PDB entry 7DNK | electron microscopy, 6.41 A resolution (low resolution: residue-level contacts below are approximate; hydrogen-bond / salt-bridge calls are withheld) | chains L and H of the 7 polymer chains in the assembly

== Chain L ==
Name: The light chain of 5G9 Fab fragment
Organism: Mus musculus
Notes: antibody fragment or engineered binder
Sequence (214 residues; numbered 1 to 214; the number before each row is that of its first residue):
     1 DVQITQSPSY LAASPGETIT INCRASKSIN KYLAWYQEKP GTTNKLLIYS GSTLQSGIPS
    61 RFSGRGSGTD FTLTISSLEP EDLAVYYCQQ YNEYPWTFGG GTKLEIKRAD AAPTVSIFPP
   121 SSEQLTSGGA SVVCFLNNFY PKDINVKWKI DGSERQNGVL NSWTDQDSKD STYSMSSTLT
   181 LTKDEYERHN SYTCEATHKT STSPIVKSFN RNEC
Disulfide bonds: Cys-23/Cys-88, Cys-134/Cys-194

== Chain H ==
Name: The heavy chain of 5G9 Fab fragment
Organism: Mus musculus
Notes: antibody fragment or engineered binder
Sequence (214 residues; row label = number of the first residue in the row):
     1 EVMLVESGGG LVKPGGSLKL SCVASGFTFS DYAMSWGRQT PEKRLEWVAT ISSGGVSTYH
    61 PDSVKGRFTM SRDNAKNTLY LQMSSLRSED TAKYYCARGG GRYAMDYWGQ GTSVTVSAKT
   121 TPPSVYPLAP GCGDTTGSSV TSGCLVKGYF PEPVTVTWNS GSLSSSVHTF PALLQSGLYT
   181 MSSSVTVPSS TWPSQTVTCS VAHPASSTTV DKKL
Disulfide bonds: Cys-22/Cys-96, Cys-144/Cys-199

== How chain L and chain H interact ==
Contacting residue pairs (63):
  Ile-4(L) / Arg-44(H)
  Thr-5(L) / Arg-44(H)
  Tyr-36(L) / Met-105(H)
  Glu-38(L) / Gln-39(H)
  Glu-38(L) / Tyr-95(H)
  Glu-38(L) / Trp-108(H)
  Thr-42(L) / Trp-108(H)
  Thr-43(L) / Tyr-107(H)
  Thr-43(L) / Trp-108(H)
  Asn-44(L) / Met-105(H)
  Asn-44(L) / Asp-106(H)
  Asn-44(L) / Tyr-107(H)
  Asn-44(L) / Trp-108(H)
  Leu-46(L) / Ala-104(H)
  Leu-46(L) / Met-105(H)
  Gln-55(L) / Gly-100(H)
  Tyr-94(L) / Trp-47(H)
  Tyr-94(L) / Thr-50(H)
  Tyr-94(L) / Tyr-59(H)
  Pro-95(L) / Trp-47(H)
  Pro-95(L) / Pro-61(H)
  Trp-96(L) / Trp-47(H)
  Trp-96(L) / Tyr-103(H)
  Phe-98(L) / Arg-44(H)
  Phe-98(L) / Leu-45(H)
  Gly-99(L) / Arg-44(H)
  Gly-100(L) / Arg-44(H)
  Ser-116(L) / Thr-141(H)
  Phe-118(L) / Thr-141(H)
  Glu-123(L) / Val-125(H)
  Glu-123(L) / Tyr-126(H)
  Glu-123(L) / Pro-127(H)
  Gln-124(L) / Leu-145(H)
  Ser-127(L) / Tyr-126(H)
  Ser-131(L) / Leu-145(H)
  Val-133(L) / Leu-128(H)
  Val-133(L) / Leu-145(H)
  Phe-135(L) / Leu-128(H)
  Phe-135(L) / Thr-141(H)
  Phe-135(L) / Ser-142(H)
  Phe-135(L) / Gly-143(H)
  Phe-135(L) / Ser-182(H)
  Phe-135(L) / Ser-183(H)
  Phe-135(L) / Ser-184(H)
  Asn-137(L) / Thr-141(H)
  Gly-158(L) / Gln-175(H)
  Leu-160(L) / Leu-173(H)
  Leu-160(L) / Thr-180(H)
  Asn-161(L) / Leu-173(H)
  Ser-162(L) / Phe-170(H)
  Ser-162(L) / Pro-171(H)
  Ser-162(L) / Leu-173(H)
  Trp-163(L) / Pro-171(H)
  Thr-164(L) / Thr-169(H)
  Thr-164(L) / Phe-170(H)
  Ser-168(L) / Ser-164(H)
  Ser-168(L) / Ser-165(H)
  Lys-169(L) / Ser-165(H)
  Ser-174(L) / Phe-170(H)
  Met-175(L) / Phe-170(H)
  Ser-176(L) / Phe-170(H)
  Ser-176(L) / Pro-171(H)
  Cys-214(L) / Cys-132(H)
Other interface residues (no listed pair), chain L (46 interface residues in all): Asp-1, Gln-37, Tyr-49, Tyr-87, Ser-121, Gly-129, Asn-138, Val-159, Asp-170, Thr-180
Other interface residues (no listed pair), chain H (43 interface residues in all): Lys-43, Asp-62, Gly-101, Gly-109, Lys-147, His-168, Ala-172, Thr-186

== Overview ==
46 residues of chain L face 43 of chain H across their interface.
Chain L is the light chain of 5G9 Fab fragment and chain H is the heavy chain of 5G9 Fab fragment, both from
Mus musculus; the structure, 2-fold subparticles refinement of human papillomavirus type 58 pseudovirus in
complexed with the Fab fragment of ..., was determined by electron microscopy, deposited together with 7DNH
and 7DNL.
